6VQR - chains A and D of the 5 polymer chains in the assembly; structure by electron microscopy, 2.78 A resolution.

== Chain A (and D) ==
Name: Formate-nitrite transporter
Organism: Plasmodium falciparum (isolate 3D7)
Notes: chain D of this document is another copy of the same molecule, construct and numbering; everything in this record applies to it too
UniProtKB: O77389 (O77389_PLAF7); residue numbers follow UniProt; this construct covers 1-309
Amino-acid sequence (309 residues; each row starts with the number of its first residue):
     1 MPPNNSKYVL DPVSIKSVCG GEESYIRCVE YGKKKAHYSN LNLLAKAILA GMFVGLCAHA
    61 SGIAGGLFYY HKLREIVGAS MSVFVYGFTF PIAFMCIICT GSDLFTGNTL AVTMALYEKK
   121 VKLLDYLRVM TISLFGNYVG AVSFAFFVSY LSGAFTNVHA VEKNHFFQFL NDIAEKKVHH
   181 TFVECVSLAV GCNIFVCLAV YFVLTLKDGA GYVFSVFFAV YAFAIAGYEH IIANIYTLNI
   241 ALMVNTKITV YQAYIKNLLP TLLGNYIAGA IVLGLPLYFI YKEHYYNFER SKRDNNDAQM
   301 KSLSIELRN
Disordered / not traced: 1-11, 293-309 (chain D: 1-8, 293-309)
Small-molecule neighbours: R7M ((2R)-2-hydroxy-7-methoxy-2-(pentafluoroethyl)-2,3-dihydro-4H-1-benzopyran-4-one): Tyr-31, Val-54, Phe-90, Ala-93, Phe-94, Ile-97, Ile-98, Leu-104, Thr-106, Gly-107, Asn-108, Val-196, Val-200, Val-220, His-230
UniProt features mapped onto this chain:
  - natural variant: Gly-21 (G21E: Appers in parasites grown in the presence of BH267.meta inhibitor), Gly-107 (G107S: Appers in parasites grown in the presence of BH267.meta or MMV007839 inhibitors), Val-196 (V196L: Appers in parasites grown in the presence of BH267.meta inhibitor)
  - mutagenesis: Gly-21 (G21E: Does not affect growth rates of yeast cells when transporter expressed in the strain lacking endogenous monocarboxylate transporters), Lys-35 (K35A: Increases lactate transport), Phe-90 (F90A: Moderately decreases lactate transport), Phe-94 (F94A: Increases lactate transport), Thr-106 (T106A: Decreases binding affinity for MMV007839 inhibitor), Gly-107 (G107S: Does not affect growth rates of yeast cells when transporter expressed in the strain lacking endogenous monocarboxylate transporters. Abolishes binding with MMV007839 inhibitor), Lys-177 (K177A: Increases lactate transport), Val-196 (V196L: Results in delayed growth of yeast cells when transporter expressed in the strain lacking endogenous monocarboxylate transporters), His-230 (H230A: Abolishes lactate transport. Abolishes binding with MMV007839 inhibitor; H230N: Abolishes lactate transport)
From the paper describing this entry:
  - binding site for R7M: Tyr-31, Phe-90, Ala-93, Phe-94, Ile-97, Ile-98, Leu-104, Thr-106, Gly-107, Val-196, Val-200, Val-220, Phe-223, His-230
  - conformationally variable residues (side-chain flip): Tyr-31, Phe-90, Phe-94, Ile-97, Ile-98, Leu-104, Thr-106, Gly-107, Val-196, Val-200, Phe-223, His-230
  - mutagenesis - F94A: increased catalytic activity
  - mutagenesis - K177A: increased catalytic activity on lactate
  - mutagenesis - H230A, H230N: abolished catalytic activity on lactate
  - mutagenesis - F90A: decreased catalytic activity on lactate
  - catalytic residues: His-230 (proposed by the authors, not directly observed)

== How chain A and chain D interact ==
Pairs across the interface (71):
  Ser-14(A) / Pro-12(D)
  Ser-14(A) / Val-13(D)  hydrogen bond (backbone-backbone)
  Ile-15(A) / Val-13(D)
  Ile-15(A) / Ile-15(D)  hydrophobic
  Lys-16(A) / Pro-12(D)
  Lys-16(A) / Val-13(D)  hydrogen bond (backbone-backbone)
  Lys-16(A) / Ser-14(D)
  Lys-16(A) / Ile-15(D)  hydrogen bond (backbone-backbone)
  Ser-17(A) / Ile-15(D)
  Cys-19(A) / Ser-14(D)
  Leu-41(A) / Phe-279(D)  hydrophobic
  Asn-42(A) / Phe-279(D)
  Ala-45(A) / Phe-279(D)  hydrophobic
  Lys-46(A) / Ile-280(D)
  Leu-49(A) / Pro-276(D)  hydrophobic
  Leu-49(A) / Ile-280(D)  hydrophobic
  Phe-53(A) / Leu-198(D)  hydrophobic
  Phe-53(A) / Leu-273(D)  hydrophobic
  Leu-56(A) / Gly-191(D)
  Leu-56(A) / Ile-194(D)  hydrophobic
  Leu-56(A) / Phe-195(D)  hydrophobic
  Leu-56(A) / Tyr-228(D)
  His-59(A) / Tyr-228(D)  hydrogen bond
  Ala-60(A) / Ala-226(D)  hydrophobic
  Ala-60(A) / Tyr-228(D)
  Ile-63(A) / Ala-226(D)
  Ala-64(A) / Ile-225(D)  hydrophobic
  Leu-67(A) / Ser-80(D)  hydrogen bond (backbone-side chain)
  Leu-67(A) / Val-83(D)  hydrophobic
  Phe-68(A) / Ser-80(D)
  Phe-68(A) / Met-81(D)  hydrophobic
  Phe-68(A) / Phe-84(D)  hydrophobic
  Tyr-70(A) / Ile-76(D)
  Tyr-70(A) / Gly-78(D)
  Lys-72(A) / Glu-75(D)
  Lys-72(A) / Ile-76(D)
  Leu-73(A) / Ile-76(D)
  Leu-73(A) / Ser-80(D)
  Ile-76(A) / Ile-76(D)  hydrophobic
  Val-85(A) / Phe-84(D)  hydrophobic
  Val-85(A) / Tyr-221(D)
  Phe-88(A) / Phe-218(D)
  Phe-88(A) / Tyr-221(D)
  Thr-89(A) / Tyr-221(D)  hydrogen bond
  Ile-92(A) / Phe-202(D)  hydrophobic
  Ile-92(A) / Phe-218(D)  hydrophobic
  Met-95(A) / Phe-202(D)
  Met-95(A) / Ser-215(D)
  Cys-96(A) / Leu-198(D)  hydrophobic
  Cys-99(A) / Gly-21(D)
  Cys-99(A) / Phe-202(D)  hydrophobic
  Cys-99(A) / Thr-205(D)
  Thr-100(A) / Gly-21(D)
  Thr-100(A) / Tyr-281(D)  hydrogen bond (backbone-side chain)
  Phe-147(A) / Ser-187(D)  hydrogen bond (backbone-side chain)
  Val-148(A) / Ser-187(D)
  Leu-151(A) / Glu-184(D)
  Leu-151(A) / Ser-187(D)
  Ser-152(A) / Glu-184(D)
  Ser-152(A) / Ser-187(D)
  Lys-207(A) / Ser-14(D)  hydrogen bond
  Lys-207(A) / Ile-15(D)
  Lys-207(A) / Lys-16(D)
  Lys-207(A) / Ser-17(D)  hydrogen bond (backbone-backbone)
  Asp-208(A) / Asp-208(D)
  Gly-209(A) / Asp-208(D)  hydrogen bond (backbone-side chain)
  Ala-210(A) / Asp-208(D)
  Ala-210(A) / Ala-210(D)  hydrophobic
  Tyr-212(A) / Val-18(D)
  Phe-214(A) / Phe-214(D)  hydrophobic
  Phe-217(A) / Phe-218(D)  hydrophobic
Other interface residues (no listed pair), chain A (48 interface residues in all): Met-52, Cys-57, Met-81, Pro-91, Gly-101, Phe-144, Val-213
Other interface residues (no listed pair), chain D (52 interface residues in all): Asp-11, Ser-24, Arg-74, Val-77, Ala-79, Val-183, Leu-188, Val-190, Tyr-201, Leu-206, Gly-211, Ala-219, Ala-222, Val-272, Leu-277

== Summary ==
48 residues of chain A and 52 residues of chain D are in contact; the contacts include 11 hydrogen bonds.
Polar contacts include His-59(A)/Tyr-228(D), Leu-67(A)/Ser-80(D) and Thr-89(A)/Tyr-221(D). Bound to chain A:
compound R7M. From the paper: the catalytic residue His-230(A); H230A and H230N of chain A abolish catalytic
activity on lactate; 5 substitutions were tested in all.
Chain A and chain D are both Formate-nitrite transporter (Plasmodium falciparum (isolate 3D7)); the structure,
CryoEM Structure of the PfFNT-inhibitor complex, was determined by electron microscopy, deposited together
with 7MXY and 6VQQ.
